7XN7 - chains A and E of the 25 polymer chains in the assembly; structure by electron microscopy, 3.10 A resolution.

== Chain A ==
Name: DNA-directed RNA polymerase subunit
From: Komagataella phaffii
Notes: EC 2.7.7.6
UniProt: C4R4Y0 (C4R4Y0_KOMPG); residues 1-1743 here = UniProt positions 1-1743
Amino-acid sequence (1743 residues; each row starts with the number of its first residue):
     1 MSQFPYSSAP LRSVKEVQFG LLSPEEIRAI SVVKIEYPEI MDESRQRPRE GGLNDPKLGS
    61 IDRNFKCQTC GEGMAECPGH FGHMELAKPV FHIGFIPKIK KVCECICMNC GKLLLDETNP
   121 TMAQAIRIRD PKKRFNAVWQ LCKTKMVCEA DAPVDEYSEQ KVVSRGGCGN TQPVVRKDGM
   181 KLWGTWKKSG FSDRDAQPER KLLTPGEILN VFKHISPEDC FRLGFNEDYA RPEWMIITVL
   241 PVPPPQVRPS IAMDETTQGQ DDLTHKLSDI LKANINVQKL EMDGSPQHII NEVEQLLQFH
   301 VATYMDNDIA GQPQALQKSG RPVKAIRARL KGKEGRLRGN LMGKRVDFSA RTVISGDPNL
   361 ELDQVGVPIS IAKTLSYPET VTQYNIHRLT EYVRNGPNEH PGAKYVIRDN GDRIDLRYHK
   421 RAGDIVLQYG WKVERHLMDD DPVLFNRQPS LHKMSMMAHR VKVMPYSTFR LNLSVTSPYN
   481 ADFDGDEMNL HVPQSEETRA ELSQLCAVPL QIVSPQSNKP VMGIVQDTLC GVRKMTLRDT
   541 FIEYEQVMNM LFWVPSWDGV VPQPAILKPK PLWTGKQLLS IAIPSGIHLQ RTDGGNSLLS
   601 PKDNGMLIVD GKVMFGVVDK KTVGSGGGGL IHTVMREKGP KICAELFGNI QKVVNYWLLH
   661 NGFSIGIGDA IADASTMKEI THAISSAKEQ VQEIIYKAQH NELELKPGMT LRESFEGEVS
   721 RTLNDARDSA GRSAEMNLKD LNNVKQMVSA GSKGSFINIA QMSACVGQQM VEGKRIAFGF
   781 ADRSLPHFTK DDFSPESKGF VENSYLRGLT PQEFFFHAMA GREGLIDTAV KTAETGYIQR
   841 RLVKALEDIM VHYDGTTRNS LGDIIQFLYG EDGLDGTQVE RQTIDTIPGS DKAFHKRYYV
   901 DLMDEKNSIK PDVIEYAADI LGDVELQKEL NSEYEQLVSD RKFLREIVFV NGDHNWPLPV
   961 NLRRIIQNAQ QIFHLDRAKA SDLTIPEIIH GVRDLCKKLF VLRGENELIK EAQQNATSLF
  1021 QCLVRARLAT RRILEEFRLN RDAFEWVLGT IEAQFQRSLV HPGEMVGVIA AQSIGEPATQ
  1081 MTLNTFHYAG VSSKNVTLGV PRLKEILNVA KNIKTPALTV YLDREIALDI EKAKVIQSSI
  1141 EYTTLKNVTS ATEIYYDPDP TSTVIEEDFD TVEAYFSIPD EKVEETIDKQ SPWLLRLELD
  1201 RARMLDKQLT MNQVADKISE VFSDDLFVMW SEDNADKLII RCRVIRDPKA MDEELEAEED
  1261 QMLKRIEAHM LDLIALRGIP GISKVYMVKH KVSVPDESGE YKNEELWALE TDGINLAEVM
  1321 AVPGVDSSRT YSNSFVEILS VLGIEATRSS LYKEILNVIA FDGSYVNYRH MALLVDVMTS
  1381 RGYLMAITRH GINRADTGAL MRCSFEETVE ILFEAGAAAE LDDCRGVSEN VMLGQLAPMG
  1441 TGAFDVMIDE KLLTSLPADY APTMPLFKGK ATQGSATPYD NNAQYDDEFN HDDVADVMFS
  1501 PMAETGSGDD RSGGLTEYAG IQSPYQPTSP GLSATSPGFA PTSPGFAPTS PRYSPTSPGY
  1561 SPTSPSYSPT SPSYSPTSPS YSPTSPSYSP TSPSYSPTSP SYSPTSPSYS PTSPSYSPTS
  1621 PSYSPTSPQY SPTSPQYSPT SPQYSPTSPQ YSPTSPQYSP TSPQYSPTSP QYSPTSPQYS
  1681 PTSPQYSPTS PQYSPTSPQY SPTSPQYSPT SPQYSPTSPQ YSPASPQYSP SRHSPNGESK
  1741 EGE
Not modelled in the structure: 1, 154-162, 190-193, 1082-1094, 1178-1189, 1246-1257, 1456-1743
Bound ions: Zn2+ site 1: C67, C70, C77, H80; Zn2+ site 2: C107, C110, C148, C168; Mg2+: D482, D484 (shared with 2 residues of chain P)

== Chain E ==
Name: DNA-directed RNA polymerases I, II, and III subunit RPABC1
From: Komagataella phaffii
UniProt: F2QX94 (F2QX94_KOMPC); numbering as in UniProt (aligned over 1-214)
Amino-acid sequence (214 residues; row label = number of the first residue in the row):
     1 MEDNNRIISR LWRSFRTVKE MAADRGYFIS QEEMDQSLEE FRSKICDSMG NPQRKLMSFL
    61 ANPTPEALEK YSDLGTLWVE FCDEPSVGIK TMRNFCLRIQ EKNFSTGIFI YQNNITPSAN
   121 KMIPTVSPAI IETFQESDLV VNITHHELVP KHIRLSDGEK SQLLQRYKLK ESQLPRIQRE
   181 DPVARYLGLK RGQVVKIIRR SETSGRYASY RICL
Not modelled in the structure: 1

== Interface between chain A and chain E ==
Contacting residue pairs - 76 pairs, chain A then chain E:
  T856(A) with Y167(E)
  R858(A) with Y167(E), hydrogen bond (side chain-backbone); L169(E); Q173(E)
  L861(A) with Q173(E)
  G862(A) with Q173(E)
  D863(A) with S172(E); Q173(E)
  I864(A) with L169(E), hydrophobic; Q173(E), hydrogen bond (backbone-backbone); P175(E)
  Q866(A) with Y207(E)
  F867(A) with Y167(E); L174(E), hydrophobic; Y207(E), hydrogen bond (backbone-side chain); Y210(E)
  G870(A) with T203(E), hydrogen bond (backbone-side chain)
  E871(A) with R199(E), salt bridge; S201(E), hydrogen bond; T203(E); S204(E), hydrogen bond (backbone-side chain); Y207(E)
  D872(A) with T203(E)
  F943(A) with R206(E)
  I947(A) with R200(E)
  V948(A) with R200(E), hydrogen bond (backbone-side chain); S201(E); G205(E)
  N1006(A) with R166(E)
  L1008(A) with L163(E), hydrophobic; R166(E); Y210(E)
  I1009(A) with R166(E)
  N1015(A) with S204(E); R206(E)
  A1016(A) with S204(E)
  S1018(A) with S204(E)
  L1019(A) with E202(E); S204(E), hydrogen bond (backbone-backbone)
  M1320(A) with V141(E); H146(E)
  A1321(A) with R13(E), hydrogen bond (backbone-side chain)
  S1327(A) with V141(E); H146(E)
  S1328(A) with H145(E); H146(E); E147(E), hydrogen bond (backbone-backbone)
  R1329(A) with E147(E), salt bridge
  T1330(A) with H146(E), hydrogen bond (backbone-side chain)
  Y1331(A) with L148(E), hydrophobic
  S1340(A) with P182(E)
  V1341(A) with P182(E)
  L1342(A) with I143(E), hydrophobic; H146(E); V149(E); V183(E)
  G1343(A) with D181(E); P182(E)
  I1344(A) with D181(E), hydrogen bond (backbone-side chain)
  E1345(A) with P150(E); I197(E); R199(E), salt bridge; R211(E), salt bridge
  A1346(A) with L148(E)
  R1348(A) with R199(E)
  S1350(A) with L148(E)
  Y1352(A) with E202(E)
  Y1368(A) with E202(E); T203(E)
  T1379(A) with R211(E), hydrogen bond (backbone-side chain)
  S1380(A) with P175(E); R176(E), hydrogen bond (backbone-backbone)
  R1381(A) with R176(E)
  G1382(A) with R176(E), hydrogen bond (backbone-backbone); Q178(E)
  Y1383(A) with Q178(E)
Also at the interface, not in a pair above, chain A (55 interface residues in all): D854, L868, F949, W956, L958, L1002, E1011, L1339, S1349, R1369, D1376
Also at the interface, not in a pair above, chain E (42 interface residues in all): R10, V140, H152, I177, K196, A208, S209, L214

== Summary ==
Chain A and chain E form an interface of 55 and 42 residues respectively; the contacts include 15 hydrogen
bonds and 4 salt bridges. Polar contacts include E871(A)-R199(E), R1329(A)-E147(E) and E1345(A)-R199(E).
C67(A), C70(A), C77(A) and H80(A) coordinate Zn2+ site 1.
Here chain A is DNA-directed RNA polymerase subunit and chain E is DNA-directed RNA polymerases I, II, and III
subunit RPABC1, both from Komagataella phaffii. Entry 7XN7 (RNA polymerase II elongation complex containing
Spt4/5, Elf1, Spt6, Spn1 and Paf1C) was determined by electron microscopy, deposited together with 7XSE, 7XSX,
7XSZ, 7XT7, 7XTD and 7XTI.
